PDB entry 3J98 | electron microscopy, 8.40 A resolution (very low resolution: no residue pairs are listed; an interface is given only as per-side residue counts) | chains A and H of the 13 polymer chains in the assembly

== Chain A ==
Protein: Vesicle-fusing ATPase
Source organism: Cricetulus griseus
Notes: EC 3.6.4.6
UniProt: P18708 (NSF_CRIGR); residue numbers follow UniProt; this construct covers 1-744
Chain sequence (747 residues; each row starts with the number of its first residue; numbers below 1 keep their minus sign (Gly-2 is residue -2)):
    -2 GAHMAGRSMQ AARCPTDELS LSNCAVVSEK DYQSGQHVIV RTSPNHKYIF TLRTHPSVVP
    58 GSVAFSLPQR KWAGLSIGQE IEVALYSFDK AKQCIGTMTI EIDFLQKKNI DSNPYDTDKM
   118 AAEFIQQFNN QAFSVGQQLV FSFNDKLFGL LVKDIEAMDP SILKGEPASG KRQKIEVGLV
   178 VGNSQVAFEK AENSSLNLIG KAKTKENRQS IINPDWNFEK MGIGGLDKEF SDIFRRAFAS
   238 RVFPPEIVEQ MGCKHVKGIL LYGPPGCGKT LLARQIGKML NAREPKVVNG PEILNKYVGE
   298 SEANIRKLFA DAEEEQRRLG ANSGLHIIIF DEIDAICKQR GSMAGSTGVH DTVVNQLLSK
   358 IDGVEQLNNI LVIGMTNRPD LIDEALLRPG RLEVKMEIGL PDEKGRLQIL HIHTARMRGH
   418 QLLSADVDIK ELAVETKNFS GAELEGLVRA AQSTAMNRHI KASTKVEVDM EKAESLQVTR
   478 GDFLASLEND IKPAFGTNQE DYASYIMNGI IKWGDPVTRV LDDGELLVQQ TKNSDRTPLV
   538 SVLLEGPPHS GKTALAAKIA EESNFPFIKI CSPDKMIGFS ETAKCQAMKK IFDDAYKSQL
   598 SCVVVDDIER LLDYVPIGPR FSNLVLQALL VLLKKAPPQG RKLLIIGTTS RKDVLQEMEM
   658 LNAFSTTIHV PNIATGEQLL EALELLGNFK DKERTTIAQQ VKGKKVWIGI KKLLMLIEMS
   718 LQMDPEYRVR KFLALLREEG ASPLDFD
Disordered / not traced: -2 to 2, 156-168, 202-214, 335-346, 458-478, 738-744
Construct notes: expression tag (-2 to 0)
Swiss-Prot annotation at these positions:
  - binding site (ATP): Asn505 to Trp510, Pro545 to Leu552
  - binding site (Mg(2+)): Thr550
  - modified residue: Lys105 (N6-acetyllysine), Ser207 (Phosphoserine), Tyr259 (Phosphotyrosine), Ser569 (Phosphoserine)

== Chain H ==
Protein: Alpha-soluble NSF attachment protein
Source organism: Rattus norvegicus
UniProt: P54921 (SNAA_RAT); residue numbers follow UniProt; this construct covers 1-295
Chain sequence (297 residues; numbered -1 to 295; the number before each row is that of its first residue; numbers below 1 keep their minus sign (Gly-1 is residue -1)):
    -1 GSMDTSGKQA EAMALLAEAE RKVKNSQSFF SGLFGGSSKI EEACEIYARA ANMFKMAKNW
    59 SAAGNAFCQA AQLHLQLQSK HDAATCFVDA GNAFKKADPQ EAINCLMRAI EIYTDMGRFT
   119 IAAKHHISIA EIYETELVDV EKAIAHYEQS ADYYKGEESN SSANKCLLKV AGYAAQLEQY
   179 QKAIDIYEQV GTSAMDSPLL KYSAKDYFFK AALCHFCIDM LNAKLAVQKY EELFPAFSDS
   239 RECKLMKKLL EAHEEQNVDS YTESVKEYDS ISRLDQWLTT MLLRIKKTIQ GDEEDLR
Disordered / not traced: -1 to 7, 294-295
Construct notes: expression tag (-1 to 0)
Reported in the primary citation:
  - mutagenesis - D217A/E249K/E252K/E253K: decreased catalytic activity on SNARE complex disassembly
  - mutagenesis - K122E/K163E: abolished catalytic activity
  - mutagenesis - K203E/R239E: decreased catalytic activity

== Chain A / chain H interface ==
At this resolution (8 A) residue pairs are not listed: 11 residues of chain A and 11 of chain H lie at the interface.

== Overview ==
The chain A/chain H interface involves 11 residues from each chain. From UniProt: 14 ATP-binding residues and
Mg2+-binding residue Thr550(A) on chain A. The paper reports that D217A/E249K/E252K/E253K of chain H reduce
catalytic activity on SNARE complex disassembly; K122E/K163E of chain H abolish catalytic activity.
Chain A is Vesicle-fusing ATPase (Cricetulus griseus) and chain H is Alpha-soluble NSF attachment protein
(Rattus norvegicus); the structure, Structure of 20S supercomplex, was determined by electron microscopy (same
publication as 3J94, 3J95, 3J96, 3J97 and 3J99).
